7KRO - chains A and P of the 8 polymer chains in the assembly; structure by electron microscopy, 3.60 A resolution.

== Chain A ==
Name: RNA-directed RNA polymerase
Source organism: Severe acute respiratory syndrome coronavirus 2
Notes: EC 2.7.7.48
Reference sequence: P0DTD1 (R1AB_SARS2); residues 1-932 here correspond to UniProt positions 4393-5324 (UniProt number = residue number + 4392)
Sequence (932 residues; numbered 1 to 932; the number before each row is that of its first residue):
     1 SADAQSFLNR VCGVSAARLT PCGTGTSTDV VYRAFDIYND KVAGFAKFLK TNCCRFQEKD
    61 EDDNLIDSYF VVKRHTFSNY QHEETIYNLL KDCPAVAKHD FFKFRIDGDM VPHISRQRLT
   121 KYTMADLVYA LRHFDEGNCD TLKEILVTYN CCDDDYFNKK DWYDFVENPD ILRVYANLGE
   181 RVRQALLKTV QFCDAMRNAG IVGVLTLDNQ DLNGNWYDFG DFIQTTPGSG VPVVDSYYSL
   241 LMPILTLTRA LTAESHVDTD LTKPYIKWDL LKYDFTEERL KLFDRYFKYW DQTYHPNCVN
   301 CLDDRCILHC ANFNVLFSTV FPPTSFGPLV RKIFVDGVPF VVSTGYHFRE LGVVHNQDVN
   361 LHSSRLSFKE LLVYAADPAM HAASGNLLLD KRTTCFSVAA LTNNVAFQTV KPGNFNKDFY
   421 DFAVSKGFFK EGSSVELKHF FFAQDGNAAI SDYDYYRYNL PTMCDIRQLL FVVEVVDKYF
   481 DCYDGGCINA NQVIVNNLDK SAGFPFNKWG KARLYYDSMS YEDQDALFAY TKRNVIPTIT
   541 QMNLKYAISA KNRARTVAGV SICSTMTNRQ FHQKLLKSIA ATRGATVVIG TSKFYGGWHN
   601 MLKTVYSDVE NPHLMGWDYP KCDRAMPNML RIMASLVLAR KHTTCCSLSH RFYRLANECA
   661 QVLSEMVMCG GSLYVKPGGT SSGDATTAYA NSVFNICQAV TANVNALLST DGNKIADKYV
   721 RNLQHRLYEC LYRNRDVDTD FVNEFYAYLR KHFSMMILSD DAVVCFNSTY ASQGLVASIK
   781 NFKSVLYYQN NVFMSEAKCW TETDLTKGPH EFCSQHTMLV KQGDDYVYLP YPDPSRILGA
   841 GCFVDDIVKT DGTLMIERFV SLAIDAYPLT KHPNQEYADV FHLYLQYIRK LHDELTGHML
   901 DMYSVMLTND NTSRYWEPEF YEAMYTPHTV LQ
Disordered / not traced: 1-2, 930-932
Metal / ion sites: Mg2+: Asp208, Asn209, Asp218 (together with ADP); Zn2+ site 1: His295, Cys301, Cys306, Cys310; Zn2+ site 2: Cys487, His642, Cys645, Cys646
Residues lining bound ligands:
  - chapso (1N7), molecule 1: Arg197, Val231, Lys288, Tyr289, Trp290, Asp291
  - chapso (1N7), molecule 2: Val202, Gly203, Val204, Asp221, Ile223, Val233, Arg733
  - ADP: Phe35, Lys50, Asn52, Cys53, Lys73, Arg74, His75, Asn79, Arg116, Asp208, Asn209, Tyr217, Asp218, Gly220, Asp221
Swiss-Prot annotation at these positions:
  - region: Lys545 to Arg555 (Interaction with RMP Remdesivir), Thr582 to Pro620 (RdRp Palm N-ter)
  - active site: Ser759, Asp760, Asp761
  - binding site (Mn(2+)): Asn209, Asp218
  - binding site (Zn(2+)): His295, Cys301, Cys306, Cys310, Cys487, His642, Cys645, Cys646
  - site: Gln932 (Cleavage)
From the paper describing this entry:
  - catalytic residues: Asp760 (citing earlier work)
  - mutagenesis - D760A: increased binding to BTC scaffolds

== Chain P ==
Molecule: 40-nt RNA strand
Sequence (40 nucleotides; each row starts with the number of its first residue):
     1 CGCGUAGCAU GCUACGUCAU UCUCCUAAGA AGCUACCCCC
Disordered / not traced: 1-2, 40

== Chain A / chain P interface ==
Contacting residue pairs (29):
  Asp499(A) - A30(P)  phosphate contact
  Arg513(A) - A30(P)  salt bridge to the phosphate
  Lys545(A) - C37(P)  sugar contact
  Ser549(A) - C38(P)  base contact
  Ala550(A) - C38(P)  base contact
  Lys551(A) - C38(P)  sugar contact
  Lys551(A) - C39(P)  sugar contact
  Arg553(A) - C38(P)  hydrogen bond to the sugar
  Arg553(A) - C39(P)  salt bridge to the phosphate
  Arg555(A) - C37(P)  hydrogen bond to the base
  Arg555(A) - C38(P)  hydrogen bond to the base
  Asp623(A) - C38(P)  phosphate contact
  Asp760(A) - C37(P)  phosphate contact
  Cys813(A) - A35(P)  hydrogen bond to the sugar
  Ser814(A) - C36(P)  phosphate contact
  Gln815(A) - U34(P)  hydrogen bond to the sugar
  Arg836(A) - U34(P)  salt bridge to the phosphate
  Arg836(A) - A35(P)  salt bridge to the phosphate
  Ala840(A) - U34(P)  phosphate contact
  Lys849(A) - G32(P)  phosphate contact
  Lys849(A) - C33(P)  salt bridge to the phosphate
  Glu857(A) - G32(P)  sugar contact
  Arg858(A) - G32(P)  sugar contact
  Arg858(A) - C33(P)  salt bridge to the phosphate
  Ser861(A) - G32(P)  base contact
  Ser861(A) - C33(P)  sugar contact
  Leu862(A) - C33(P)  phosphate contact
  Asp865(A) - C33(P)  hydrogen bond to the sugar
  Asp865(A) - U34(P)  sugar contact
Interface residues without a listed pair, chain A (27 interface residues in all): Lys438, Ile548, Lys593, Leu758, Asp761, Met855

== Overview ==
27 residues of chain A face 9 of chain P across their interface, with 6 hydrogen bonds and 6 salt bridges.
Polar contacts include Arg555(A)-C37(P), Arg555(A)-C38(P) and Arg553(A)-C38(P). Bound to chain A: ADP and
chapso. The paper reports the catalytic residue Asp760(A); D760A of chain A increases binding to BTC
scaffolds.
Here chain A is RNA-directed RNA polymerase (Severe acute respiratory syndrome coronavirus 2) and chain P is a
40-nt RNA strand. Entry 7KRO (Structure of SARS-CoV-2 backtracked complex complex bound to nsp13 helicase -
nsp13(2)-BTC) was determined by electron microscopy, deposited together with 7KRN and 7KRP.
